PDB entry 8Q3W | electron microscopy, 3.18 A resolution | chains A and L of the 12 polymer chains in the assembly

[Chain A]
Molecule: Insertion sequence IS5376 putative ATP-binding protein
From: Geobacillus stearothermophilus
UniProt: Q45619 (ISTB_GEOSE); numbering as in UniProt (aligned over 1-251)
Amino-acid sequence (254 residues; numbered -2 to 251; the number before each row is that of its first residue; numbers below 1 keep their minus sign (Gly-2 is residue -2)):
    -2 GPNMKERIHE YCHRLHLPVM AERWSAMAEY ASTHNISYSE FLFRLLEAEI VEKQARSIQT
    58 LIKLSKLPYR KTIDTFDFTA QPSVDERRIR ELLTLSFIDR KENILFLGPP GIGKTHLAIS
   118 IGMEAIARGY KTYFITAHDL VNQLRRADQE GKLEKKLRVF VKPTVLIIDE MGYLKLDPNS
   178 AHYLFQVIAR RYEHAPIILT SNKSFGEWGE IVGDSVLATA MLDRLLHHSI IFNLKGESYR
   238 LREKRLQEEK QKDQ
Disordered / not traced: -2 to 0, 247-251
Construct notes: expression tag (-2 to 0)
Ion coordination: Mg2+: Thr112 (together with ATP)
Residues lining bound ligands:
  - ATP (adenosine-5'-triphosphate), molecule 1: Tyr66, Lys68, Thr72, Phe73, Asp74, Gln78, Pro106, Pro107, Gly108, Ile109, Gly110, Lys111, Thr112, His113, Glu167, Tyr170, Tyr236, Arg237
  - ATP, molecule 2: Tyr189, Glu190, Arg221, His224
Curated features (UniProtKB/Swiss-Prot):
  - binding site (ATP): Gly105 to Thr112
What the authors report for this chain:
  - mutagenesis - Y35A, R84A, E167Q, Y170A: decreased catalytic activity
  - contacts within the chain: Tyr170-Asn199
  - mutagenesis - Y170A: unchanged catalytic activity (integration activity)

[Chain L]
Molecule: DNA (48-MER) Traget DNA Rv
Sequence (60 nucleotides; each row starts with the number of its first residue; numbers below 1 keep their minus sign (DC-3 is residue -3)):
    -3 CCTGAAGGGA GGCATGGCAT AACTAGTCAG CGTGGCTAAC ACGTCGGATC ATCGCAAGCA
Disordered / not traced: -3 to 0, 49-56

[Chain A / chain L interface]
Contacting residue pairs (4):
  His13(A) with DT48(L), phosphate contact
  Arg53(A) with DT48(L), salt bridge to the phosphate
  Lys128(A) with DC46(L), salt bridge to the phosphate
  Lys159(A) with DT45(L), sugar contact
Also at the interface, not in a pair above, chain A (5 interface residues in all): Lys50
Also at the interface, not in a pair above, chain L (4 interface residues in all): DA47

[In short]
The interface between chain A and chain L involves 5 residues on one side and 4 on the other, with 2 salt
bridges. Polar pairs include Arg53(A)-DT48(L) and Lys128(A)-DC46(L). The paper reports that Y35A, R84A and
E167Q of chain A, among others, reduce catalytic activity; contacts within the chain involving Tyr170(A) and
Asn199(A).
Here chain A is Insertion sequence IS5376 putative ATP-binding protein (Geobacillus stearothermophilus) and
chain L is DNA (48-MER) Traget DNA Rv. Entry 8Q3W (ATP-bound IstB in complex to duplex DNA) was determined by
electron microscopy together with 8Q4D from the same study.
